Entry 3GTO (X-ray diffraction, 4.00 A resolution); this record covers chains A and R of the 13 polymer chains in the assembly.

Chain A:
Name: DNA-directed RNA polymerase II subunit RPB1
Source organism: Saccharomyces cerevisiae
Notes: EC 2.7.7.6; fragment: DNA-directed RNA polymerase II largest subunit
UniProt: P04050 (RPB1_YEAST); residues 1-1733 here = UniProt positions 1-1733
Chain sequence (1733 residues; each row starts with the number of its first residue):
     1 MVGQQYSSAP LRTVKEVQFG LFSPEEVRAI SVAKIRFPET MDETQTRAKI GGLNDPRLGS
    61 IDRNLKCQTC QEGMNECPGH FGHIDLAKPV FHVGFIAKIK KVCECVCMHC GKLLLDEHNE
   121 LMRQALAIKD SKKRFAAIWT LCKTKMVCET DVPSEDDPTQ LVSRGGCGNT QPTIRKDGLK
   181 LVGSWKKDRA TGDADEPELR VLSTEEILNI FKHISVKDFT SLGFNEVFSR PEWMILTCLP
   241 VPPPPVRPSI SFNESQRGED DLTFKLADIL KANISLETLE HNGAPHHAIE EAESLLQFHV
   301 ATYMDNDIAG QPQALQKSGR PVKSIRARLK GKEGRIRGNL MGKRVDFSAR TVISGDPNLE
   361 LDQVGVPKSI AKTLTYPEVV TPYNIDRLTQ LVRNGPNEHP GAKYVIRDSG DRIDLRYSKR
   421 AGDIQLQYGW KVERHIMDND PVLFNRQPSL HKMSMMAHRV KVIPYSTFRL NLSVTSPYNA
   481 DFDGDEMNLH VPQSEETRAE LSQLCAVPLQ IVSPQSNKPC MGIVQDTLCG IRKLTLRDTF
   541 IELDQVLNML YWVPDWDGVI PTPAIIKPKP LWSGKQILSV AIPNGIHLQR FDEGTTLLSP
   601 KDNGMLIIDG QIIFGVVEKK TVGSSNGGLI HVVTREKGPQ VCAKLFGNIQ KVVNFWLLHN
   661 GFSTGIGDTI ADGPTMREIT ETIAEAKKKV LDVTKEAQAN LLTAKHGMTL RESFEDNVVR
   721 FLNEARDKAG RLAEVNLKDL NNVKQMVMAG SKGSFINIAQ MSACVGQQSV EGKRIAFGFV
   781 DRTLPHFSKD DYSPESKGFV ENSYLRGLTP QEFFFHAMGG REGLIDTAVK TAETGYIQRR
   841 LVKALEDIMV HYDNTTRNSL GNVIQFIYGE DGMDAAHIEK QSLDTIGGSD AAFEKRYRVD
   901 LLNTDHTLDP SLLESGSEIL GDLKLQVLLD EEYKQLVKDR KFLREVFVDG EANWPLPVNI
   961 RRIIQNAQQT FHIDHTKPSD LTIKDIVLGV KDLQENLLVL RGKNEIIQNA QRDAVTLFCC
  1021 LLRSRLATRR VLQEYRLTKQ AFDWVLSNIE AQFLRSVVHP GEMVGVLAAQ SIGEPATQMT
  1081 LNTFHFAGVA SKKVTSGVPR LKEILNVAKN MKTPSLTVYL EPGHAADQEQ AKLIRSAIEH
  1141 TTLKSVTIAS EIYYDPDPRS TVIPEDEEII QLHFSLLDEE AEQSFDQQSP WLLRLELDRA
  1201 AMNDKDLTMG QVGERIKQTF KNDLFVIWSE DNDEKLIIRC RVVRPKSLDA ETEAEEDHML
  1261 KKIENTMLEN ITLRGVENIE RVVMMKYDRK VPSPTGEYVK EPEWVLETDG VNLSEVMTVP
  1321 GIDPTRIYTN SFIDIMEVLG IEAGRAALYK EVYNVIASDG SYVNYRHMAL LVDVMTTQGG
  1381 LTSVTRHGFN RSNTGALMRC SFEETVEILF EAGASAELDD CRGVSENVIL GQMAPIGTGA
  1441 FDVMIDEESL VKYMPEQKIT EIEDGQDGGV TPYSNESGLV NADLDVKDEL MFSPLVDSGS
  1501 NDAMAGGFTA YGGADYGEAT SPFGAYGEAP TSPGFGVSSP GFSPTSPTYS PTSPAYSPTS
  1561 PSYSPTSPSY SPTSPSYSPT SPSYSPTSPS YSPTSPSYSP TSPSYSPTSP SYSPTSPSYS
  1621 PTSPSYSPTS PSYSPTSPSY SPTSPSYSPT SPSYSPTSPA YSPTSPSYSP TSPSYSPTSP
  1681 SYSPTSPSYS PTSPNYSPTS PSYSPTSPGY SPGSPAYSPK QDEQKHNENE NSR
Not modelled in the structure: 1-2, 155-160, 187-198, 1082-1091, 1177-1186, 1244-1253, 1446-1733
Bound ions: Zn2+: Cys67, Cys70, Cys77; Mg2+: Asp483, Asp485 (shared with A10(R) of chain R)
Curated features (UniProtKB/Swiss-Prot):
  - region: Pro248 to Asp260 (Lid loop), Asn306 to Lys323 (Rudder loop), Pro810 to Glu822 (Bridging helix)
  - binding site (Zn(2+)): Cys67, Cys70, Cys77, His80, Cys107, Cys110, Cys148, Cys167
  - binding site (Mg(2+)): Asp481, Asp483, Asp485
  - modified residue: Thr1471 (Phosphothreonine)
  - cross-link (Glycyl lysine isopeptide (Lys-Gly)): Lys695 (interchain with G-Cter in ubiquitin), Lys1246 (interchain with G-Cter in ubiquitin), Lys1350 (interchain with G-Cter in ubiquitin)
  - natural variant: Ser1653 to Pro1659 (deletion: In strain: A364A)
  - mutagenesis: Lys1246 (K1246R: Impairs ubiquitination during transcription stress)

Chain R:
Molecule: 15-nt RNA strand
Notes: fragment: RNA strand
Sequence (15 nucleotides; row label = number of the first residue in the row):
     1 AUCGAGAGGA UGCAC
Not modelled in the structure: 13-15
Bound ions: Mg2+: A10 (shared with Asp483(A), Asp485(A) of chain A)

Interface between chain A and chain R:
Pairs across the interface (11; chain A residue first):
  Ser251(A) - A1(R)  base contact
  Phe252(A) - A1(R)  base contact
  Arg446(A) - A10(R)  hydrogen bond to the sugar
  Asp481(A) - U11(R)  phosphate contact
  Asp483(A) - A10(R)  phosphate contact
  Asp483(A) - U11(R)  phosphate contact
  Gly484(A) - G9(R)  sugar contact
  Gly484(A) - A10(R)  sugar contact
  Asp485(A) - A10(R)  sugar contact
  Leu824(A) - G12(R)  hydrogen bond to the base
  Thr827(A) - G12(R)  hydrogen bond to the base
Interface residues without a listed pair, chain A (14 interface residues in all): Ile250, Asp260, Arg350, Asn479, Ala828
Interface residues without a listed pair, chain R (6 interface residues in all): U2

Overview:
14 residues of chain A face 6 of chain R across their interface, with 3 hydrogen bonds. Polar contacts include
Leu824(A)-G12(R), Thr827(A)-G12(R) and Arg446(A)-A10(R). Curated annotation (UniProt) lists 8 Zn2+-binding
residues, 3 Mg2+-binding residues and one mutagenesis site on chain A.
Chain A is DNA-directed RNA polymerase II subunit RPB1 (Saccharomyces cerevisiae) and chain R is a 15-nt RNA
strand; the structure, Backtracked RNA polymerase II complex with 15mer RNA, was determined by X-ray
diffraction together with 3GTG, 3GTJ, 3GTK, 3GTL, 3GTM, 3GTP and 3GTQ from the same study.
